PDB entry 8V0J | X-ray diffraction, 2.58 A resolution | chains C and A of the 6 polymer chains in the assembly

== Chain C (and A) ==
Name: Lipoyl synthase, mitochondrial
From: Homo sapiens
Notes: chain A of this document is another copy of the same molecule, construct and numbering; everything in this record applies to it too
Reference sequence: O43766 (LIAS_HUMAN); residues 1-368 here = UniProt positions 1-368
Amino-acid sequence (368 residues; row label = number of the first residue in the row):
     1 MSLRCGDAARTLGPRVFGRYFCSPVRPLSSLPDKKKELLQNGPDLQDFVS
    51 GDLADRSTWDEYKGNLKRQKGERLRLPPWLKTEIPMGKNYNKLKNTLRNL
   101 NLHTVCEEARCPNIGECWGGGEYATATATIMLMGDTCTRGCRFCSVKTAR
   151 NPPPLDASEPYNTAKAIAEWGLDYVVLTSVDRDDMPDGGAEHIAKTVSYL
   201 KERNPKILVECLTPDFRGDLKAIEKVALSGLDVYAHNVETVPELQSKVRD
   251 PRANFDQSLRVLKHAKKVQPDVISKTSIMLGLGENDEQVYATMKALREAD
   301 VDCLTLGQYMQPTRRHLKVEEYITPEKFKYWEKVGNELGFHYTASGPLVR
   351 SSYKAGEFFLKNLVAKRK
Disordered / not traced: 1-73, 366-368 (chain A: 1-63)
Ion coordination: 3Fe-4S cluster Fe: Cys106, Cys111, Cys117 (together with 6-thiooctanoic acid); 4Fe-4S cluster Fe: Cys137, Cys141, Cys144 (together with S-adenosylmethionine)
Small-molecule neighbours:
  - 3Fe-4S cluster (F3S): Cys106, Cys111, Asn113, Ile114, Cys117, Thr129, Arg350, Ser352, Tyr353
  - S-adenosylmethionine (SAM): Val105, Ala109, Phe143, Cys144, Thr178, Ser179, Val180, Asp181, Leu212, Thr213, Pro214, His236, Asn237, Glu239, Met279, Tyr309, Met310, Pro312, Arg350
  - 4Fe-4S cluster (SF4): Cys137, Arg139, Gly140, Cys141, Phe143, Cys144, Val146, Val180, Asp181
  - 6-thiooctanoic acid (YVI): Val105, Cys106, Ala109, Arg110, Cys111, Pro112, Thr129, Met310, Arg350, Ser351, Ser352
UniProt features mapped onto this chain:
  - binding site ([4Fe-4S] cluster): Cys106, Cys111, Cys117, Cys137, Cys141, Cys144, Ser352
  - natural variant: Arg249 (R249H: In HGCLAS)

== Interface between chain C and chain A ==
Residue-residue contacts - 10 pairs, chain C then chain A:
  Tyr123(C) with Lys147(A)
  Lys206(C) with Arg150(A), hydrogen bond (backbone-side chain); Asn151(A), hydrogen bond
  Leu208(C) with Arg150(A)
  Leu360(C) with Arg150(A)
  Lys361(C) with Gly140(A)
  Val364(C) with Pro251(A); Arg252(A)
  Ala365(C) with Pro251(A); Arg252(A)
Also at the interface, not in a pair above, chain C (9 interface residues in all): Asp173, Lys354
Also at the interface, not in a pair above, chain A (9 interface residues in all): Arg142, Ala149, Arg315

== Summary ==
The chain C/chain A interface involves 9 residues from each chain; the contacts include 2 hydrogen bonds.
Polar contacts include Lys206(C)-Arg150(A) and Lys206(C)-Asn151(A). Ligands of chain C: 4Fe-4S cluster, 3Fe-4S
cluster, S-adenosylmethionine and 6-thiooctanoic acid. UniProt lists 7 [4Fe-4S] cluster-binding residues on
chain C.
Both chains are Lipoyl synthase, mitochondrial (Homo sapiens). Entry 8V0J (Structure of the complex between
Human LIAS and H-protein in the presence of s-adenosyl-l-methionine) was determined by X-ray diffraction.
